9BTH - chains C and B of the 8 polymer chains in the assembly; structure by electron microscopy, 4.20 A resolution (low resolution: residue-level contacts below are approximate; hydrogen-bond / salt-bridge calls are withheld).

Chain C (and B):
Molecule: Envelope glycoprotein gp41
Organism: Human immunodeficiency virus 1
Notes: chain B of this document is another copy of the same molecule, construct and numbering; everything in this record applies to it too
Reference sequence: A0A0N9FF17 (A0A0N9FF17_9HIV1); residues 511-664 here correspond to UniProt positions 498-651 (UniProt number = residue number - 13)
Sequence (154 residues; numbered 511 to 664; the number before each row is that of its first residue):
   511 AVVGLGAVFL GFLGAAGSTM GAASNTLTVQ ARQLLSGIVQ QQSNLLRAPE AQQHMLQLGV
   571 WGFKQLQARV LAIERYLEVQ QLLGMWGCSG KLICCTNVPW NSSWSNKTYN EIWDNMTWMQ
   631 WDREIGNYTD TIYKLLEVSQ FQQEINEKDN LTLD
Not modelled in the structure: 511-512, 542-567, 664 (chain B: 511, 543-567, 664)
Differences from the reference sequence: conflict Asn535 (Ile522 in A0A0N9FF17), Pro559 (Ile546 in A0A0N9FF17), Gly569 (Thr556 in A0A0N9FF17), Phe573 (Ile560 in A0A0N9FF17), Glu588 (Lys575 in A0A0N9FF17), Val589 (Asp576 in A0A0N9FF17), Cys605 (Thr592 in A0A0N9FF17), Pro609 (Tyr596 in A0A0N9FF17), Gly636 (Asp623 in A0A0N9FF17), Phe651 (Lys638 in A0A0N9FF17), Ile655 (Ser642 in A0A0N9FF17), Asn660 (Leu647 in A0A0N9FF17), Thr662 (Ala649 in A0A0N9FF17)
Disulfide bonds: Cys598-Cys604
Covalent attachments: N-acetylglucosamine (NAG) linked to Asn611, Asn637

Interface between chain C and chain B:
Contacting residue pairs (24):
  Phe573(C) - Phe573(B)
  Leu576(C) - Leu576(B)
  Gln577(C) - Leu576(B)
  Gln577(C) - Arg579(B)
  Val580(C) - Arg579(B)
  Val580(C) - Val580(B)
  Leu581(C) - Arg579(B)
  Ile583(C) - Ile583(B)
  Glu584(C) - Leu515(B)
  Glu584(C) - Ile583(B)
  Leu587(C) - Tyr586(B)
  Gln591(C) - Leu515(B)
  Gln591(C) - Tyr586(B)
  Gly594(C) - Gly600(B)
  Ser599(C) - Gly600(B)
  Val648(C) - Ala541(B)
  Phe651(C) - Ser534(B)
  Phe651(C) - Leu537(B)
  Phe651(C) - Thr538(B)
  Phe651(C) - Leu602(B)
  Gln652(C) - Arg542(B)
  Glu654(C) - Lys601(B)
  Glu654(C) - Leu602(B)
  Lys658(C) - Ser534(B)
Interface residues without a listed pair, chain C (19 interface residues in all): Met595, Ile655, Glu657
Interface residues without a listed pair, chain B (20 interface residues in all): Val512, Gly514, Val518, Leu568, Ile603

Overview:
19 residues of chain C and 20 residues of chain B are in contact. Covalently linked N-acetylglucosamine: at
Asn611(C) and Asn637(C).
Chain C and chain B are both Envelope glycoprotein gp41 (Human immunodeficiency virus 1); the structure,
Rhesus Fab 42056-a.01 in complex with CAP256SU.wk34 RnS SOSIP Env, was determined by electron microscopy
together with 9BNK, 9BNM, 9BNP, 9BTI, 9BTJ, 9BTL and 9BTV from the same study.
